Entry 1XF5 (X-ray diffraction, 2.60 A resolution); this record covers chains P and A of the 4 polymer chains in the assembly.

== Chain P ==
Protein: Capsid protein C
UniProt: P26661 (POLG_HCVJ8); residues 2-45 here correspond to UniProt positions 1-44 (UniProt number = residue number - 1)
Amino-acid sequence (44 residues; each row starts with the number of its first residue):
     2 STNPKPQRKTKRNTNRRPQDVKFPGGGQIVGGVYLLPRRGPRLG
Unresolved in the structure: 2-24, 41-45

== Chain A ==
Protein: Monoclonal antibody 19D9D6 Light chain
Organism: Mus musculus
Notes: antibody fragment or engineered binder
Amino-acid sequence (220 residues; numbered 1 to 220; the number before each row is that of its first residue):
     1 DIVMSQSPSSLAVSAGEKVTMSCKSSQSLLNSRTRKNYLAWYQQKPGQSP
    51 KVLIYWASTRESGVPDRFTGRGSGTDFTLTISSVQAEDQAVYYCKQAYIP
   101 PLTFGAGTKLELKRADAAPTVSIFPPSSEQLTSGGASVVCFLNNFYPKDI
   151 NVKWKIDGSERQNGVLNSWTDQDSKDSTYSMSSTLTLTKDEYERHNSYTC
   201 EATHKTSTSPIVKSFNRNEC
Disulfide bonds: Cys-23/Cys-94, Cys-140/Cys-200

== How chain P and chain A interact ==
Contacting residue pairs (17; chain P residue first):
  Val-31(P) / Pro-100(A)
  Gly-32(P) / Ala-97(A)
  Gly-32(P) / Tyr-98(A)
  Gly-32(P) / Pro-100(A)
  Gly-33(P) / Asn-31(A)  hydrogen bond (backbone-side chain)
  Gly-33(P) / Tyr-38(A)
  Gly-33(P) / Ala-97(A)  hydrogen bond (backbone-backbone)
  Gly-33(P) / Tyr-98(A)  hydrogen bond (backbone-backbone)
  Val-34(P) / Asn-31(A)  hydrogen bond (backbone-side chain)
  Val-34(P) / Tyr-98(A)  hydrogen bond (backbone-backbone)
  Leu-36(P) / Asn-31(A)
  Leu-36(P) / Thr-34(A)
  Leu-36(P) / Tyr-38(A)
  Leu-37(P) / Thr-34(A)
  Pro-38(P) / Arg-33(A)
  Pro-38(P) / Thr-34(A)
  Arg-39(P) / Thr-34(A)
Interface residues without a listed pair, chain P (9 interface residues in all): Tyr-35
Interface residues without a listed pair, chain A (9 interface residues in all): Ile-99, Leu-102

== In short ==
Chain P and chain A each contribute 9 residues to their interface; the contacts include 5 hydrogen bonds.
Polar pairs include Gly-33(P)/Asn-31(A), Val-34(P)/Asn-31(A) and Gly-33(P)/Ala-97(A).
Here chain P is Capsid protein C and chain A is Monoclonal antibody 19D9D6 Light chain (Mus musculus). Entry
1XF5 (Complex HCV core-Fab 19D9D6-Protein L mutant (H74C, Y64W)in space group P21212) was determined by X-ray
diffraction, deposited together with 1XCQ and 1XCT.
